PDB entry 6CUE | electron microscopy, 4.00 A resolution | chains c and h of the 24 polymer chains in the assembly

# Chain c
Protein: Envelope glycoprotein gp120
Organism: Human immunodeficiency virus 1
Reference sequence: Q2N0S6 (Q2N0S6_9HIV1); the construct lacks a stretch of the UniProt sequence and is renumbered around it, so the offset changes along the chain: 31-141 = UniProt 30-140; 150-185 = UniProt 141-176; 187-309 = UniProt 186-308; 312-321 = UniProt 309-318; 2 more segments
Amino-acid sequence (473 residues; row label = number of the first residue in the row; note: 12 numbers in that range are skipped by the numbering (no residue carries them; nothing is unmodelled there); a row labelled like 185A-185I holds insertion residues (185A, then the next letters in order)):
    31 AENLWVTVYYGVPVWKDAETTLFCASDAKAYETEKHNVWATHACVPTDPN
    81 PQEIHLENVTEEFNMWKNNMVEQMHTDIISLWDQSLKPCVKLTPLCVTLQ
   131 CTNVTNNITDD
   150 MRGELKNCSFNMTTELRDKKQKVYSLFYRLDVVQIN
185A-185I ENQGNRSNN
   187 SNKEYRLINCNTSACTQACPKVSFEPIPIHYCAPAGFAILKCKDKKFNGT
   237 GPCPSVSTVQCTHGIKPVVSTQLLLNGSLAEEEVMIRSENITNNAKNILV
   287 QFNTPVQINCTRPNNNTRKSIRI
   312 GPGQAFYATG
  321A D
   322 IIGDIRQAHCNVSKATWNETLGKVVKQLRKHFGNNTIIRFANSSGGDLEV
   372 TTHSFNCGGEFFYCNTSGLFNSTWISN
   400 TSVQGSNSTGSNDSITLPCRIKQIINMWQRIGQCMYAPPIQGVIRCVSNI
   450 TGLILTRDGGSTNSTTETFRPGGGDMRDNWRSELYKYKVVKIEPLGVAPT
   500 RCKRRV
Unresolved in the structure: 185A-185I, 400-410
Sequence notes: conflict Cys201 (Ile200 in Q2N0S6), Asn332 (Thr330 in Q2N0S6), Cys433 (Ala430 in Q2N0S6), Cys501 (Ala498 in Q2N0S6)
Cystine bridges: Cys54-Cys74, Cys119-Cys205, Cys126-Cys196, Cys131-Cys157, Cys201-Cys433, Cys218-Cys247, Cys228-Cys239, Cys296-Cys331, Cys378-Cys445, Cys385-Cys418
Glycans and other covalent adducts: N-acetylglucosamine (NAG) linked to Asn133, Asn156, Asn160, Asn197, Asn234, Asn262, Asn295, Asn301, Asn363, Asn386, Asn448; glycan linked to Asn137, Asn276, Asn332
What the authors report for this chain:
  - mutagenesis - S241N: decreased binding to vFP16.02
  - mutagenesis - S241N: decreased binding to vFP20.01
  - post-translational modification sites: Asn88, Asn295, Asn448 (citing earlier work)

# Chain h
Protein: vFP7.04 Heavy chain
Organism: Mus musculus
Amino-acid sequence (118 residues; each row starts with the number of its first residue):
     1 QVQLQQSGAELVRPGASVTLSCKASGYTFTDYEMHWVKQTPVHGLEWIGA
    51 IVPETGFTAYTQKFKGKAMLTADKSSSTAYMELRSLTSEDSAVYFCSRLR
   101 LYWYFDVWGTGTTVTVSS
Unresolved in the structure: 118
Cystine bridges: Cys22-Cys96

# How chain c and chain h interact
Contacting residue pairs (7; chain c residue first):
  Glu87(c) with Phe57(h); Thr58(h); Ala59(h)
  Asn88(c) with Lys65(h)
  Val89(c) with Lys65(h)
  Pro240(c) with Lys65(h), hydrogen bond (backbone-side chain)
  Ser241(c) with Gln62(h)
Also at the interface, not in a pair above, chain c (6 interface residues in all): Lys229

# In short
6 residues of chain c face 5 of chain h across their interface, with 1 hydrogen bond. Its one hydrogen-bonded
contact is Pro240(c)-Lys65(h). N-acetylglucosamine is covalently linked to Asn133(c), Asn156(c), Asn160(c),
Asn197(c), Asn234(c) and Asn262(c) and 5 more. From the paper: S241N of chain c reduces binding to vFP16.02;
modification sites Asn88(c), Asn295(c) and Asn448(c).
Here chain c is Envelope glycoprotein gp120 (Human immunodeficiency virus 1) and chain h is vFP7.04 Heavy
chain (Mus musculus). Entry 6CUE (Cryo-EM structure at 4.0 A resolution of vaccine-elicited antibody vFP7.04
in complex with HIV-1 Env BG505 ...) was determined by electron microscopy, deposited together with 6CUF.
